7O4I - chains B and T of the 30 polymer chains in the assembly; structure by electron microscopy, 3.20 A resolution.

[Chain B]
Name: DNA-directed RNA polymerase II subunit RPB2
From: Saccharomyces cerevisiae (strain ATCC 204508 / S288c)
Notes: EC 2.7.7.6
UniProt: P08518 (RPB2_YEAST); numbering as in UniProt (aligned over 1-1224)
Amino-acid sequence (1224 residues; row label = number of the first residue in the row):
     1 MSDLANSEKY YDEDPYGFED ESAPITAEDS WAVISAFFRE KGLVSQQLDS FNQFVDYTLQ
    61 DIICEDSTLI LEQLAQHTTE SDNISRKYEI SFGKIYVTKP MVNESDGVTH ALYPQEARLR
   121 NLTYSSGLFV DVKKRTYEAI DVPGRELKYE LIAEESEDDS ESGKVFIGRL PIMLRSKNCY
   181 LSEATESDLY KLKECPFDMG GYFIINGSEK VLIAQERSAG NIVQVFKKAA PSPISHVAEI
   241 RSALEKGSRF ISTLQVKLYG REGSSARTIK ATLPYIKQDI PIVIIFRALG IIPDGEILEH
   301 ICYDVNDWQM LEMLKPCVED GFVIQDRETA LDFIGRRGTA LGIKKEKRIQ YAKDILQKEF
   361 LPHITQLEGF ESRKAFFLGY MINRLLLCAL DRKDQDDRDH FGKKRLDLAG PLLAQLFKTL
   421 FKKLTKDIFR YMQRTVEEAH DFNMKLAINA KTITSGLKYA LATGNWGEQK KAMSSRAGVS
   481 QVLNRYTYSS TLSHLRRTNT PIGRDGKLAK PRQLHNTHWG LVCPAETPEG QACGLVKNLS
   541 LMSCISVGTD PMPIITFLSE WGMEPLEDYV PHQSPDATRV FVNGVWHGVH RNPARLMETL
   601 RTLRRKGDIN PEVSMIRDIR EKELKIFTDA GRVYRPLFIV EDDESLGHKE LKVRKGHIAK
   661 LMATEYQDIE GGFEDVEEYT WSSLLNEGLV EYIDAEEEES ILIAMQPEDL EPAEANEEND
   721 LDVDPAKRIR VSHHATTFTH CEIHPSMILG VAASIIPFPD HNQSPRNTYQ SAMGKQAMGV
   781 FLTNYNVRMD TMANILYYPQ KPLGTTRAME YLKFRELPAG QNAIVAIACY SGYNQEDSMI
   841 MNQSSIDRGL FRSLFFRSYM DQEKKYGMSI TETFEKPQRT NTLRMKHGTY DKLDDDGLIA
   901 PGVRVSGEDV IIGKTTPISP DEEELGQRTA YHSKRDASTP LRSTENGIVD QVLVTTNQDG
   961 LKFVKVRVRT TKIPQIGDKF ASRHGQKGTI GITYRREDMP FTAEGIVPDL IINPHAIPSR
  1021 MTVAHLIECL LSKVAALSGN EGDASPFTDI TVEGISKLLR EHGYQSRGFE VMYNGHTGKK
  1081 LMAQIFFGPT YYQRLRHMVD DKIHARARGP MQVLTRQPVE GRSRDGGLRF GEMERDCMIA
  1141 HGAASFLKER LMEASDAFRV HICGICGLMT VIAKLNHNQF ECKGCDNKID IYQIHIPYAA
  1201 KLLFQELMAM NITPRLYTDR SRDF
Not modelled in the structure: 1-17, 158-162, 469-475, 503-505, 670-674, 715-721
Metal / ion sites: Zn2+: Cys1163, Cys1166, Cys1182, Cys1185

[Chain T]
Molecule: Template DNA
Sequence (106 nucleotides; numbered 1 to 106; the number before each row is that of its first residue):
     1 TGACACAGCG CAGTTGTGCT ATGATATTTT TATGTATGTA CAACACACAT CGGAGGTGAA
    61 TCGAACGTTC CATAGCTATT ATATACACAG CGTGCTACTG TTCTCG
Not modelled in the structure: 1-29, 97-106

[How chain B and chain T interact]
Contacting residue pairs (6; chain B residue first):
  Arg336(B) - DT57(T)  salt bridge to the phosphate
  Arg336(B) - DG58(T)  salt bridge to the phosphate
  Arg337(B) - DT57(T)  salt bridge to the phosphate
  Lys344(B) - DA59(T)  salt bridge to the phosphate
  Lys345(B) - DG58(T)  salt bridge to the phosphate
  Arg348(B) - DG58(T)  salt bridge to the phosphate
Interface residues without a listed pair, chain B (6 interface residues in all): Gln278
Interface residues without a listed pair, chain T (4 interface residues in all): DG56

[Overview]
Chain B and chain T form an interface of 6 and 4 residues respectively, with 6 salt bridges. Among the polar
pairs are Arg336(B)-DT57(T), Arg336(B)-DG58(T) and Arg337(B)-DT57(T). Cys1163(B), Cys1166(B), Cys1182(B) and
Cys1185(B) form the Zn2+ site.
Chain B is DNA-directed RNA polymerase II subunit RPB2 (Saccharomyces cerevisiae (strain ATCC 204508 / S288c))
and chain T is Template DNA; the structure, Yeast RNA polymerase II transcription pre-initiation complex with
initial transcription bubble, was determined by electron microscopy together with 7O4J, 7O4K, 7O4L, 7O72, 7O73
and 7O75 from the same study.
